PDB entry 8QEF | X-ray diffraction, 2.16 A resolution | chains A and B

[Chain A (and B)]
Protein: Putative acetyl xylan esterase
Source organism: Phocaeicola vulgatus ATCC 8482
Notes: chain B of this document is another copy of the same molecule, construct and numbering; everything in this record applies to it too
UniProt: A6KWT9 (A6KWT9_PHOV8); residue numbers follow UniProt; this construct covers 30-427
Chain sequence (426 residues; each row starts with the number of its first residue):
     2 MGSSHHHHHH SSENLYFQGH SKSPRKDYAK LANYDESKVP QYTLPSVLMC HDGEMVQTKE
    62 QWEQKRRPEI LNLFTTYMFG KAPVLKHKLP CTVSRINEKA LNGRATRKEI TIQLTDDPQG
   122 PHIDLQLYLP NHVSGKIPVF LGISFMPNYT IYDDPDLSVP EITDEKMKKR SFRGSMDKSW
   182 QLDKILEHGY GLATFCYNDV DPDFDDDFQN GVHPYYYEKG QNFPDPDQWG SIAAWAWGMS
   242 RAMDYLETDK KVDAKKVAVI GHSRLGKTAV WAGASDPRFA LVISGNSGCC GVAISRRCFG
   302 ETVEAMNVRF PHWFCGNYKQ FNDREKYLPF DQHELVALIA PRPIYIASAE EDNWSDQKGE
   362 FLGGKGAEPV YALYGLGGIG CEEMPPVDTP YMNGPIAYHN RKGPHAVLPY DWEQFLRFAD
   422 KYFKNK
Not modelled in the structure: 2-25, 161-171, 427 (chain B: 2-26, 161-171, 426-427)
Sequence notes: initiating methionine (2); expression tag (3-29)
What the authors report for this chain:
  - binding site for beta-D-galactopyranuronic acid: Arg-265
  - specificity-determining residues: Phe-146 (proposed by the authors, not directly observed)

[How chain A and chain B interact]
Pairs across the interface (39; chain A residue first):
  Met-50(A) / Gly-221(B)
  His-52(A) / Lys-220(B)
  His-52(A) / Gly-221(B)
  His-52(A) / Gln-222(B)
  His-52(A) / Asp-226(B)  salt bridge
  Asp-53(A) / Lys-220(B)
  Gly-54(A) / Lys-220(B)  hydrogen bond (backbone-backbone)
  Tyr-78(A) / Pro-227(B)  hydrophobic
  Tyr-78(A) / Asn-318(B)
  Asp-208(A) / Tyr-328(B)  hydrogen bond
  Glu-219(A) / His-52(B)  salt bridge
  Glu-219(A) / Asp-53(B)
  Lys-220(A) / Asp-53(B)
  Lys-220(A) / Gly-54(B)
  Gly-221(A) / Cys-51(B)
  Gly-221(A) / His-52(B)  hydrogen bond (backbone-backbone)
  Gly-221(A) / Asp-53(B)
  Gly-221(A) / Gly-54(B)
  Gln-222(A) / His-52(B)
  Phe-224(A) / Tyr-328(B)  hydrophobic
  Asp-226(A) / His-52(B)  salt bridge
  Pro-227(A) / Tyr-78(B)  hydrophobic
  Pro-227(A) / Gln-321(B)
  Asp-228(A) / Tyr-78(B)
  Gly-317(A) / Gln-321(B)
  Asn-318(A) / Tyr-78(B)
  Asn-318(A) / Asn-318(B)
  Asn-318(A) / Gln-321(B)  hydrogen bond
  Lys-320(A) / Gln-321(B)
  Lys-320(A) / Arg-325(B)
  Gln-321(A) / Pro-227(B)
  Gln-321(A) / Gly-317(B)
  Gln-321(A) / Asn-318(B)  hydrogen bond
  Gln-321(A) / Lys-320(B)
  Gln-321(A) / Gln-321(B)
  Arg-325(A) / Lys-320(B)
  Lys-327(A) / Asp-208(B)  salt bridge
  Tyr-328(A) / Asp-208(B)  hydrogen bond
  Tyr-328(A) / Phe-224(B)  hydrophobic
Other interface residues (no listed pair), chain A (22 interface residues in all): Phe-322
Other interface residues (no listed pair), chain B (22 interface residues in all): Met-50, Glu-219, Asp-228, Phe-322

[In short]
The chain A/chain B interface involves 22 residues from each chain, with 6 hydrogen bonds and 4 salt bridges.
Among the polar pairs are His-52(A)/Asp-226(B), Glu-219(A)/His-52(B) and Lys-327(A)/Asp-208(B). The paper
reports a binding site for beta-D-galactopyranuronic acid at Arg-265(A); the specificity determinant
Phe-146(A).
Both chains are Putative acetyl xylan esterase (Phocaeicola vulgatus ATCC 8482). Entry 8QEF (A carbohydrate
esterase family 15 (CE15) glucuronoyl esterase from Phocaeicola ATCC 8482 bound to novel ligand) was
determined by X-ray diffraction (same publication as 8Q6S and 8QCL).
